Entry 4GBK (X-ray diffraction, 2.40 A resolution); this record covers chains A and B of the 4 polymer chains in the assembly.

# Chain A
Name: Insulin A chain
Organism: Homo sapiens
UniProtKB: P01308 (INS_HUMAN); residues 1-21 here correspond to UniProt positions 90-110 (UniProt number = residue number + 89)
Amino-acid sequence (21 residues; row label = number of the first residue in the row):
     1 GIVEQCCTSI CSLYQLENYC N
Disulfides: Cys6-Cys11

# Chain B
Name: Insulin B chain
Organism: Homo sapiens
UniProtKB: P01308 (INS_HUMAN); residues 1-30 here correspond to UniProt positions 25-54 (UniProt number = residue number + 24)
Amino-acid sequence (30 residues; numbered 1 to 30; the number before each row is that of its first residue):
     1 FVNQHLCGSH LVEALYLVCG ERGFFYTDKT
Disordered / not traced: 30
Construct notes: variant Asp28 (Pro52 in P01308)

# How chain A and chain B interact
Contacting residue pairs - 22 pairs, chain A then chain B:
  Ile2(A) with Leu11(B), hydrophobic; Leu15(B), hydrophobic; Tyr26(B), hydrophobic
  Val3(A) with Gln4(B); Tyr26(B)
  Cys6(A) with Leu11(B), hydrophobic
  Cys7(A) with Cys7(B), disulfide
  Leu16(A) with Leu11(B), hydrophobic; Ala14(B), hydrophobic; Leu15(B)
  Glu17(A) with Val18(B); Arg22(B), salt bridge
  Tyr19(A) with Leu15(B), hydrophobic; Phe24(B)
  Cys20(A) with Val18(B), hydrophobic; Cys19(B), disulfide; Arg22(B); Gly23(B)
  Asn21(A) with Arg22(B), hydrogen bond (side chain-backbone); Gly23(B), hydrogen bond (backbone-backbone); Phe24(B); Phe25(B)
Also at the interface, not in a pair above, chain A (10 interface residues in all): Leu13
Also at the interface, not in a pair above, chain B (13 interface residues in all): Asp28
Inter-chain disulfides: Cys7(A)-Cys7(B), Cys20(A)-Cys19(B)

# In short
Chain A and chain B form an interface of 10 and 13 residues respectively, with 2 disulfide bonds, 2 hydrogen
bonds and 1 salt bridge. Among the polar pairs are Glu17(A)-Arg22(B), Asn21(A)-Arg22(B) and Asn21(A)-Gly23(B).
Here chain A is Insulin A chain and chain B is Insulin B chain, both from Homo sapiens. Entry 4GBK (Crystal
structure of aspart insulin at pH 8.5) was determined by X-ray diffraction, deposited together with 4GBC,
4GBI, 4GBL and 4GBN.
